7N0L - chains A and B; structure by electron microscopy, 2.80 A resolution.

# Chain A (and B)
Name: Ion channel TACAN
From: Mus musculus
Notes: chain B of this document is another copy of the same molecule, construct and numbering; everything in this record applies to it too
UniProtKB: Q8C1E7 (TACAN_MOUSE); residues 1-343 here = UniProt positions 1-343
Sequence (343 residues; each row starts with the number of its first residue):
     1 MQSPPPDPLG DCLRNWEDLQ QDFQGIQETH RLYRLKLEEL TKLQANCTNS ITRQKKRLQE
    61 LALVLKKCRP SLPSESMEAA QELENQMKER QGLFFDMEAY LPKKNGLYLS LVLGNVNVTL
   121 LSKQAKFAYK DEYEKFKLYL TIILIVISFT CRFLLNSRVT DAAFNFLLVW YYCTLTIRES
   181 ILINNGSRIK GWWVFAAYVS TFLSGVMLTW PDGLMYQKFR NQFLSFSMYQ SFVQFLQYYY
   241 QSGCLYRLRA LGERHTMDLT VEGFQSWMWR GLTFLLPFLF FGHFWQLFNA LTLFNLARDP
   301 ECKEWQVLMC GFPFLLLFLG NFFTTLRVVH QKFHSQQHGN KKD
Not modelled in the structure: 1-8, 73-75, 251-261, 336-343
Construct notes: engineered mutation Ala196 (His in Q8C1E7), Ala197 (His in Q8C1E7)
UniProt features mapped onto this chain:
  - binding site (CoA): Lys130, Ser187, Arg188, Gln237, Tyr240, Gln241, His283, Lys332
  - mutagenesis: Trp193 (W193A: Reduces its inhibitory effect on PIEZO2. Reduces its inhibitory effect of PIEZO2; when associated with A-196 and A-197)
Small-molecule neighbours: coenzyme A (COA): Lys130, Tyr133, Lys137, Glu179, Gly186, Ser187, Arg188, Ile189, Lys190, Trp193, Phe226, Gln230, Gln237, Tyr240, Gln241, Leu272, Leu275, Leu279, Gly282, His283, Gln286, Asn321, Thr325, Val328, Gln331, Lys332
From the paper describing this entry:
  - mutagenesis - H196A/H197A: increased binding to coenzyme A

# Chain A / chain B interface
Pairs across the interface (117; chain A residue first):
  Leu9(A) - Cys68(B)  hydrophobic
  Cys12(A) - Leu61(B)
  Cys12(A) - Leu65(B)  hydrophobic
  Leu13(A) - Leu83(B)  hydrophobic
  Asn15(A) - Arg57(B)  hydrogen bond
  Trp16(A) - Leu58(B)  hydrophobic
  Trp16(A) - Leu61(B)  hydrophobic
  Trp16(A) - Leu83(B)  hydrophobic
  Trp16(A) - Gln86(B)  hydrogen bond
  Trp16(A) - Met87(B)  hydrophobic
  Trp16(A) - Arg90(B)
  Leu19(A) - Gln54(B)  hydrogen bond (backbone-side chain)
  Leu19(A) - Arg57(B)
  Gln20(A) - Arg90(B)
  Asp22(A) - Gln54(B)
  Phe23(A) - Gln54(B)
  Phe23(A) - Arg90(B)
  Phe23(A) - Leu93(B)  hydrophobic
  Phe23(A) - Phe94(B)  hydrophobic
  Ile26(A) - Ser50(B)
  Ile26(A) - Ile51(B)  hydrophobic
  Ile26(A) - Gln54(B)
  Ile26(A) - Phe94(B)  hydrophobic
  Ile26(A) - Met97(B)
  Gln27(A) - Met97(B)
  His30(A) - Cys47(B)
  His30(A) - Met97(B)  hydrogen bond (side chain-backbone)
  His30(A) - Leu101(B)
  Tyr33(A) - Leu40(B)  hydrophobic
  Tyr33(A) - Gln44(B)  hydrogen bond
  Tyr33(A) - Tyr100(B)  hydrogen bond (side chain-backbone)
  Tyr33(A) - Leu101(B)
  Arg34(A) - Tyr100(B)  hydrogen bond
  Lys36(A) - Lys36(B)
  Lys36(A) - Glu39(B)  salt bridge
  Lys36(A) - Leu40(B)
  Leu37(A) - Leu40(B)
  Leu37(A) - Gln44(B)
  Leu37(A) - Leu121(B)
  Glu39(A) - Lys36(B)  salt bridge
  Leu40(A) - Tyr33(B)  hydrophobic
  Leu40(A) - Lys36(B)
  Leu40(A) - Leu37(B)
  Gln44(A) - Tyr33(B)  hydrogen bond
  Gln44(A) - Leu37(B)
  Cys47(A) - His30(B)
  Ser50(A) - Ile26(B)
  Gln54(A) - Leu19(B)  hydrogen bond (side chain-backbone)
  Gln54(A) - Asp22(B)
  Gln54(A) - Phe23(B)
  Gln54(A) - Ile26(B)
  Arg57(A) - Asn15(B)  hydrogen bond
  Leu58(A) - Trp16(B)  hydrophobic
  Leu61(A) - Cys12(B)
  Leu61(A) - Trp16(B)  hydrophobic
  Leu65(A) - Cys12(B)  hydrophobic
  Cys68(A) - Leu9(B)  hydrophobic
  Leu83(A) - Leu13(B)  hydrophobic
  Leu83(A) - Trp16(B)  hydrophobic
  Gln86(A) - Trp16(B)  hydrogen bond
  Met87(A) - Trp16(B)  hydrophobic
  Arg90(A) - Trp16(B)
  Arg90(A) - Gln20(B)
  Arg90(A) - Phe23(B)
  Leu93(A) - Phe23(B)  hydrophobic
  Phe94(A) - Phe23(B)  hydrophobic
  Phe94(A) - Ile26(B)  hydrophobic
  Met97(A) - Ile26(B)
  Met97(A) - Gln27(B)
  Met97(A) - His30(B)  hydrogen bond (backbone-side chain)
  Tyr100(A) - Tyr33(B)  hydrogen bond (backbone-side chain)
  Tyr100(A) - Arg34(B)  hydrogen bond
  Leu101(A) - His30(B)
  Leu101(A) - Tyr33(B)
  Ser110(A) - Glu132(B)
  Ser110(A) - Arg178(B)  hydrogen bond (backbone-side chain)
  Leu111(A) - Thr174(B)
  Leu111(A) - Arg178(B)  hydrogen bond (backbone-side chain)
  Val112(A) - Thr174(B)
  Val112(A) - Ile177(B)  hydrophobic
  Val112(A) - Arg178(B)
  Leu113(A) - Leu113(B)  hydrophobic
  Leu113(A) - Tyr129(B)  hydrogen bond (backbone-side chain)
  Leu113(A) - Ile177(B)  hydrophobic
  Gly114(A) - Glu132(B)
  Gly114(A) - Arg178(B)
  Asn115(A) - Glu132(B)  hydrogen bond (backbone-side chain)
  Val116(A) - Val118(B)
  Val116(A) - Leu120(B)  hydrophobic
  Val116(A) - Tyr129(B)  hydrophobic
  Val116(A) - Ile181(B)  hydrophobic
  Asn117(A) - Asn117(B)
  Val118(A) - Val116(B)
  Leu120(A) - Val116(B)  hydrophobic
  Leu121(A) - Leu37(B)
  Tyr129(A) - Leu113(B)  hydrogen bond (side chain-backbone)
  Tyr129(A) - Val116(B)  hydrophobic
  Glu132(A) - Ser110(B)
  Glu132(A) - Gly114(B)
  Glu132(A) - Asn115(B)  hydrogen bond (side chain-backbone)
  Val159(A) - Trp305(B)  hydrophobic
  Ala162(A) - Thr209(B)
  Phe166(A) - Gly205(B)
  Phe166(A) - Thr209(B)
  Thr174(A) - Leu111(B)
  Thr174(A) - Val112(B)
  Ile177(A) - Val112(B)  hydrophobic
  Ile177(A) - Leu113(B)  hydrophobic
  Arg178(A) - Ser110(B)  hydrogen bond (side chain-backbone)
  Arg178(A) - Leu111(B)  hydrogen bond (side chain-backbone)
  Arg178(A) - Val112(B)
  Arg178(A) - Gly114(B)
  Ile181(A) - Val116(B)  hydrophobic
  Gly205(A) - Phe166(B)
  Thr209(A) - Ala162(B)
  Thr209(A) - Phe166(B)
  Trp305(A) - Val159(B)  hydrophobic
Other interface residues (no listed pair), chain A (66 interface residues in all): Leu32, Leu43, Ile51, Val64, Pro102, Phe136, Leu208
Other interface residues (no listed pair), chain B (66 interface residues in all): Leu32, Leu43, Val64, Pro102, Phe136, Leu208

# Overview
The chain A/chain B interface involves 66 residues from each chain; the contacts include 22 hydrogen bonds and
2 salt bridges. Polar contacts include Lys36(A)-Glu39(B), Asn15(A)-Arg57(B) and Trp16(A)-Gln86(B). Chain A
binds coenzyme A. From the paper: H196A/H197A of chain A increase binding to coenzyme A.
Chain A and chain B are both Ion channel TACAN (Mus musculus); the structure, Cryo-EM structure of TACAN in
the H196A H197A mutant form (TMEM120A), was determined by electron microscopy, deposited together with 7N0K.
